PDB entry 1EHH | X-ray diffraction, 1.90 A resolution | chain A

[Chain A]
Name: Agglutinin isolectin VI
Source organism: Urtica dioica
Amino-acid sequence (89 residues; each row starts with the number of its first residue):
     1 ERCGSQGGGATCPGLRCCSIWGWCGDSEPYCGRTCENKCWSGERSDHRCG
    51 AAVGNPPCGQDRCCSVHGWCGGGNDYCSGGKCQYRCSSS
Disulfides: Cys-3/Cys-18, Cys-12/Cys-24, Cys-17/Cys-31, Cys-35/Cys-39, Cys-49/Cys-64, Cys-58/Cys-70, Cys-63/Cys-77, Cys-82/Cys-86
Modified residues: Glu-1 (pyroglutamic acid; PCA)
Construct notes: conflict Ala-10 (Ser33 in 4164468), Lys-81 (Asn104 in 4164468)

[Summary]
Chain A is Agglutinin isolectin VI (Urtica dioica); the structure, Crystal structure of urtica dioica
agglutinin isolectin VI complex with tri-N-acetylchitotriose, was determined by X-ray diffraction (same
publication as 1EHD).
